PDB entry 6NSY | X-ray diffraction, 2.20 A resolution | chains B and C of the 4 polymer chains in the assembly

== Chain B (and C) ==
Molecule: Catalase-3
Organism: Neurospora crassa (strain ATCC 24698 / 74-OR23-1A / CBS 708.71 / DSM 1257 / FGSC 987)
Notes: EC 1.11.1.6; chain C of this document is another copy of the same molecule, construct and numbering; everything in this record applies to it too
UniProtKB: Q9C169 (CAT3_NEUCR); numbering as in UniProt (aligned over 1-719)
Sequence (719 residues; numbered 1 to 719; the number before each row is that of its first residue):
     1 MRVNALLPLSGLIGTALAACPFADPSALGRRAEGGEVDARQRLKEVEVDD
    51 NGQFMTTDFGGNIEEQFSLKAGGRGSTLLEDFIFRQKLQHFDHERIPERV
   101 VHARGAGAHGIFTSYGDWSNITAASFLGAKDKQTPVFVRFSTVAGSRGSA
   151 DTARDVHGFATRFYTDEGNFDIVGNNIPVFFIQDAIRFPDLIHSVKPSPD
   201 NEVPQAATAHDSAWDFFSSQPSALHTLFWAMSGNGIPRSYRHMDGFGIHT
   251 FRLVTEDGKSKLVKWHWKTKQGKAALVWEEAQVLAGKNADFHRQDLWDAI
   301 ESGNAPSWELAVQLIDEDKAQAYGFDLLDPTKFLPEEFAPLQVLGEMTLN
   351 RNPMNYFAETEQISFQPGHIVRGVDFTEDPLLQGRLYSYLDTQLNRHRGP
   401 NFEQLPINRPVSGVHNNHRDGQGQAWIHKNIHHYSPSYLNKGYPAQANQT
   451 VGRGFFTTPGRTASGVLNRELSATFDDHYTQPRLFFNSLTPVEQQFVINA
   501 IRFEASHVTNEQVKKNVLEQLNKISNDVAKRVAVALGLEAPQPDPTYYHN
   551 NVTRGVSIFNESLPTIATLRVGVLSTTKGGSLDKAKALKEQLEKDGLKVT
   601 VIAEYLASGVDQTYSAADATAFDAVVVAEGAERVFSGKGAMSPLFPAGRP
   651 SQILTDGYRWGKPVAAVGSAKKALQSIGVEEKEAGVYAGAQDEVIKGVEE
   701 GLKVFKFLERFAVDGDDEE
Not modelled in the structure: 1-37, 715-719 (chain C: 1-37, 717-719)
Swiss-Prot annotation at these positions:
  - active site: His-102, Asn-175
  - binding site (heme): Tyr-389
Metal / ion sites: heme Fe near Tyr-389 (its only coordinating residue here)
Small-molecule neighbours: heme (HEM): Arg-99, Val-100, Val-101, His-102, Arg-139, Ser-141, Gly-158, Phe-159, Ala-160, Val-173, Gly-174, Asn-175, Phe-180, Ala-185, Phe-188, Ile-248, His-249, Ser-364, Phe-365, Leu-381, Gly-384, Arg-385, Ser-388, Tyr-389, Thr-392, Gln-393, Arg-396

== How chain B and chain C interact ==
Contacting residue pairs (253):
  Glu-65(B) / Ile-186(C)
  Gln-66(B) / Ile-186(C)
  Gln-66(B) / Arg-187(C)  hydrogen bond (backbone-side chain)
  Gln-66(B) / Asp-190(C)  hydrogen bond
  Phe-67(B) / Asp-184(C)
  Phe-67(B) / Ile-186(C)
  Phe-67(B) / Arg-187(C)
  Phe-67(B) / Arg-469(C)
  Phe-67(B) / Glu-470(C)
  Phe-67(B) / Leu-471(C)
  Ser-68(B) / Asp-184(C)  hydrogen bond
  Ser-68(B) / Ile-186(C)
  Ser-68(B) / Asn-468(C)
  Ser-68(B) / Arg-469(C)
  Leu-69(B) / Asn-468(C)
  Leu-69(B) / Arg-469(C)
  Lys-70(B) / Asp-184(C)  salt bridge
  Lys-70(B) / Pro-380(C)
  Lys-70(B) / Val-466(C)
  Lys-70(B) / Leu-467(C)
  Lys-70(B) / Asn-468(C)  hydrogen bond (backbone-backbone)
  Lys-70(B) / Glu-470(C)  hydrogen bond (side chain-backbone)
  Lys-70(B) / Leu-471(C)
  Ala-71(B) / Ala-463(C)
  Ala-71(B) / Leu-467(C)  hydrophobic
  Gly-72(B) / Ser-464(C)
  Gly-72(B) / Gly-465(C)
  Gly-72(B) / Val-466(C)  hydrogen bond (backbone-backbone)
  Gly-72(B) / Asn-468(C)  hydrogen bond (backbone-side chain)
  Gly-73(B) / Ser-464(C)
  Gly-73(B) / Asn-468(C)
  Arg-74(B) / Ala-320(C)
  Arg-74(B) / Gln-321(C)
  Arg-74(B) / Asp-326(C)  salt bridge
  Arg-74(B) / Leu-328(C)
  Arg-74(B) / Glu-378(C)
  Arg-74(B) / Ser-472(C)
  Gly-75(B) / Glu-378(C)
  Ser-76(B) / Glu-378(C)
  Ser-76(B) / Gln-383(C)
  Ser-76(B) / Arg-461(C)  hydrogen bond
  Thr-77(B) / Gln-383(C)  hydrogen bond (backbone-side chain)
  Leu-78(B) / Leu-467(C)  hydrophobic
  Asp-81(B) / Arg-469(C)  salt bridge
  Ile-83(B) / Arg-469(C)
  Phe-84(B) / Ala-185(C)
  Phe-84(B) / Ile-186(C)
  Phe-84(B) / Gly-384(C)
  Phe-84(B) / Tyr-387(C)  hydrophobic
  Arg-85(B) / Tyr-387(C)  hydrogen bond (backbone-side chain)
  Lys-87(B) / Ile-186(C)  hydrogen bond (side chain-backbone)
  Lys-87(B) / Pro-189(C)
  Lys-87(B) / Asp-190(C)  salt bridge
  Leu-88(B) / Ala-185(C)
  Leu-88(B) / Tyr-387(C)  hydrophobic
  Leu-88(B) / Ser-388(C)
  Gln-89(B) / Tyr-387(C)
  Gln-89(B) / Asp-391(C)
  Phe-91(B) / Val-100(C)
  Phe-91(B) / Phe-188(C)  hydrophobic
  Phe-91(B) / Pro-189(C)  hydrophobic
  Phe-91(B) / Ile-192(C)  hydrophobic
  Asp-92(B) / Tyr-387(C)
  Asp-92(B) / Ser-388(C)  hydrogen bond
  Asp-92(B) / Asp-391(C)
  Asp-92(B) / Thr-392(C)  hydrogen bond (backbone-side chain)
  Asp-92(B) / Asn-395(C)
  His-93(B) / Asp-391(C)  salt bridge
  His-93(B) / Leu-394(C)
  His-93(B) / Asn-395(C)
  Glu-94(B) / His-193(C)  salt bridge
  Arg-95(B) / Pro-97(C)
  Arg-95(B) / Glu-98(C)
  Arg-95(B) / Val-100(C)  hydrogen bond (side chain-backbone)
  Arg-95(B) / Lys-196(C)
  Arg-95(B) / Asn-395(C)  hydrogen bond (backbone-side chain)
  Pro-97(B) / Arg-95(C)
  Pro-97(B) / Pro-97(C)
  Glu-98(B) / Arg-95(C)
  Glu-98(B) / Arg-147(C)  salt bridge
  Val-100(B) / Phe-91(C)
  Val-100(B) / Arg-95(C)  hydrogen bond (backbone-side chain)
  Arg-104(B) / Gln-205(C)
  Ser-146(B) / Arg-147(C)  hydrogen bond
  Ser-146(B) / Gly-148(C)
  Arg-147(B) / Glu-98(C)  salt bridge
  Arg-147(B) / Ser-146(C)  hydrogen bond
  Arg-147(B) / Arg-147(C)  hydrogen bond (backbone-backbone)
  Arg-147(B) / Glu-202(C)  salt bridge
  Gly-148(B) / Ser-146(C)
  Gly-148(B) / Gly-148(C)
  Gly-148(B) / Ser-149(C)
  Gly-148(B) / Gln-205(C)
  Ser-149(B) / Gly-148(C)
  Asp-184(B) / Phe-67(C)
  Asp-184(B) / Ser-68(C)  hydrogen bond
  Asp-184(B) / Lys-70(C)  salt bridge
  Ala-185(B) / Phe-84(C)
  Ala-185(B) / Leu-88(C)
  Ile-186(B) / Glu-65(C)
  Ile-186(B) / Gln-66(C)
  Ile-186(B) / Phe-67(C)
  Ile-186(B) / Ser-68(C)
  Ile-186(B) / Phe-84(C)  hydrophobic
  Ile-186(B) / Lys-87(C)  hydrogen bond (backbone-side chain)
  Arg-187(B) / Gln-66(C)  hydrogen bond (side chain-backbone)
  Arg-187(B) / Phe-67(C)
  Phe-188(B) / Phe-91(C)  hydrophobic
  Pro-189(B) / Lys-87(C)
  Pro-189(B) / Leu-88(C)
  Pro-189(B) / Phe-91(C)  hydrophobic
  Asp-190(B) / Gln-66(C)
  Asp-190(B) / Lys-87(C)  salt bridge
  Ile-192(B) / Phe-91(C)  hydrophobic
  His-193(B) / Glu-94(C)  salt bridge
  Lys-196(B) / Arg-95(C)
  Pro-199(B) / Asn-355(C)
  Pro-199(B) / Tyr-356(C)  hydrogen bond (backbone-backbone)
  Asp-200(B) / Trp-297(C)
  Asp-200(B) / Pro-353(C)
  Asp-200(B) / Met-354(C)
  Asp-200(B) / Tyr-356(C)
  Asn-201(B) / Arg-293(C)
  Asn-201(B) / Trp-297(C)
  Asn-201(B) / Tyr-356(C)
  Glu-202(B) / Arg-147(C)  salt bridge
  Glu-202(B) / Arg-293(C)  salt bridge
  Glu-202(B) / Tyr-356(C)  hydrogen bond
  Val-203(B) / Arg-293(C)
  Val-203(B) / Gln-294(C)
  Pro-204(B) / Asp-290(C)
  Gln-205(B) / Arg-104(C)
  Gln-205(B) / Gly-148(C)
  Gln-205(B) / Asp-290(C)  hydrogen bond (backbone-side chain)
  Glu-279(B) / Pro-646(C)
  Glu-279(B) / Arg-649(C)
  Gln-282(B) / Gly-286(C)
  Gln-282(B) / Lys-287(C)  hydrogen bond
  Ala-285(B) / Gly-286(C)
  Gly-286(B) / Gln-282(C)
  Gly-286(B) / Ala-285(C)
  Gly-286(B) / Gly-286(C)
  Lys-287(B) / Gln-282(C)  hydrogen bond
  Asp-290(B) / Val-203(C)
  Asp-290(B) / Pro-204(C)
  Asp-290(B) / Gln-205(C)  hydrogen bond (side chain-backbone)
  Arg-293(B) / Asn-201(C)
  Arg-293(B) / Glu-202(C)  salt bridge
  Arg-293(B) / Val-203(C)
  Gln-294(B) / Val-203(C)
  Trp-297(B) / Asp-200(C)
  Trp-297(B) / Asn-201(C)
  Ala-320(B) / Arg-74(C)
  Gln-321(B) / Arg-74(C)
  Asp-326(B) / Arg-74(C)  salt bridge
  Leu-328(B) / Arg-74(C)
  Pro-353(B) / Asp-200(C)
  Met-354(B) / Asp-200(C)
  Asn-355(B) / Pro-199(C)
  Tyr-356(B) / Pro-199(C)  hydrogen bond (backbone-backbone)
  Tyr-356(B) / Asp-200(C)
  Tyr-356(B) / Asn-201(C)
  Tyr-356(B) / Glu-202(C)  hydrogen bond
  Glu-378(B) / Arg-74(C)
  Glu-378(B) / Gly-75(C)
  Glu-378(B) / Ser-76(C)
  Pro-380(B) / Lys-70(C)
  Gln-383(B) / Ser-76(C)
  Gln-383(B) / Thr-77(C)  hydrogen bond (side chain-backbone)
  Gly-384(B) / Phe-84(C)
  Tyr-387(B) / Phe-84(C)  hydrophobic
  Tyr-387(B) / Arg-85(C)
  Tyr-387(B) / Leu-88(C)  hydrophobic
  Tyr-387(B) / Gln-89(C)
  Tyr-387(B) / Asp-92(C)
  Ser-388(B) / Asp-92(C)  hydrogen bond
  Asp-391(B) / Gln-89(C)
  Asp-391(B) / Asp-92(C)
  Asp-391(B) / His-93(C)  salt bridge
  Thr-392(B) / Asp-92(C)  hydrogen bond (side chain-backbone)
  Leu-394(B) / His-93(C)
  Asn-395(B) / Asp-92(C)
  Asn-395(B) / His-93(C)
  Asn-395(B) / Arg-95(C)  hydrogen bond (side chain-backbone)
  Asn-395(B) / Arg-398(C)
  Arg-398(B) / Arg-398(C)  hydrogen bond (side chain-backbone)
  Arg-461(B) / Ser-76(C)  hydrogen bond
  Ala-463(B) / Ala-71(C)
  Ser-464(B) / Gly-72(C)
  Ser-464(B) / Gly-73(C)
  Gly-465(B) / Gly-72(C)
  Val-466(B) / Lys-70(C)
  Val-466(B) / Gly-72(C)  hydrogen bond (backbone-backbone)
  Leu-467(B) / Lys-70(C)
  Leu-467(B) / Leu-78(C)  hydrophobic
  Asn-468(B) / Ser-68(C)
  Asn-468(B) / Leu-69(C)
  Asn-468(B) / Lys-70(C)  hydrogen bond (backbone-backbone)
  Asn-468(B) / Gly-72(C)  hydrogen bond (side chain-backbone)
  Asn-468(B) / Gly-73(C)
  Arg-469(B) / Phe-67(C)
  Arg-469(B) / Ser-68(C)
  Arg-469(B) / Leu-69(C)
  Arg-469(B) / Asp-81(C)  salt bridge
  Arg-469(B) / Ile-83(C)
  Glu-470(B) / Phe-67(C)
  Glu-470(B) / Lys-70(C)  hydrogen bond (backbone-side chain)
  Leu-471(B) / Phe-67(C)
  Leu-471(B) / Lys-70(C)
  Ser-472(B) / Arg-74(C)
  Asn-499(B) / Pro-643(C)  hydrogen bond (side chain-backbone)
  Arg-502(B) / Pro-643(C)  hydrogen bond (side chain-backbone)
  Arg-502(B) / Leu-644(C)
  Phe-503(B) / Ser-615(C)
  Phe-503(B) / Ala-616(C)  hydrophobic
  Ser-506(B) / Thr-613(C)
  Ser-506(B) / Ala-616(C)
  His-507(B) / Ala-616(C)
  Lys-514(B) / Leu-606(C)
  Val-534(B) / Tyr-605(C)
  Ala-535(B) / Tyr-605(C)
  Ala-535(B) / Leu-606(C)  hydrogen bond (backbone-backbone)
  Ala-535(B) / Thr-613(C)
  Leu-536(B) / Leu-606(C)
  Gly-537(B) / Leu-606(C)
  Tyr-605(B) / Val-534(C)
  Tyr-605(B) / Ala-535(C)
  Leu-606(B) / Ser-506(C)
  Leu-606(B) / Ala-535(C)  hydrogen bond (backbone-backbone)
  Leu-606(B) / Leu-536(C)
  Leu-606(B) / Gly-537(C)
  Thr-613(B) / Ser-506(C)
  Ser-615(B) / Phe-503(C)
  Ala-616(B) / Phe-503(C)  hydrophobic
  Ala-616(B) / Ser-506(C)
  Ala-616(B) / His-507(C)
  Met-641(B) / Ala-712(C)
  Pro-643(B) / Asn-499(C)  hydrogen bond (backbone-side chain)
  Pro-643(B) / Arg-502(C)
  Pro-643(B) / Ala-712(C)
  Pro-643(B) / Val-713(C)
  Pro-643(B) / Asp-714(C)
  Leu-644(B) / Arg-502(C)
  Pro-646(B) / Glu-279(C)
  Ala-647(B) / Arg-659(C)
  Gly-648(B) / Arg-659(C)
  Arg-649(B) / Glu-279(C)
  Gln-652(B) / Gln-652(C)  hydrogen bond
  Arg-659(B) / Ala-647(C)  hydrogen bond (side chain-backbone)
  Arg-659(B) / Gly-648(C)
  Ala-712(B) / Pro-643(C)
  Val-713(B) / Pro-643(C)
  Asp-714(B) / Pro-643(C)
Interface residues without a listed pair, chain B (126 interface residues in all): Glu-64, Ile-96, Arg-99, Val-101, Gln-220, Val-283, Ala-289, Gln-495, Ser-642
Interface residues without a listed pair, chain C (123 interface residues in all): Ile-96, Arg-99, Val-101, Gln-220, Val-283, Gln-495, Lys-514, Ser-642

== Overview ==
126 residues of chain B face 123 of chain C across their interface; the contacts include 47 hydrogen bonds and
18 salt bridges. Polar contacts include Lys-70(B)/Asp-184(C), Arg-74(B)/Asp-326(C) and Asp-81(B)/Arg-469(C).
Ligands of chain B: heme.
Chain B and chain C are both Catalase-3 (Neurospora crassa (strain ATCC 24698 / 74-OR23-1A / CBS 708.71 / DSM
1257 / FGSC 987)); the structure, X-ray reduced Catalase 3 From N.Crassa in Cpd I state (0.263 MGy), was
determined by X-ray diffraction, deposited together with 6NSW, 6NSZ, 6NT0, 6NT1 and 4AJ9.
